PDB entry 5NBQ | X-ray diffraction, 3.18 A resolution | chains D and G of the 3 polymer chains in the assembly

[Chain D]
Molecule: Complement factor H
From: Homo sapiens
UniProtKB: P08603 (CFAH_HUMAN); residues 1104-1230 here = UniProt positions 1104-1230
Sequence (127 residues; row label = number of the first residue in the row):
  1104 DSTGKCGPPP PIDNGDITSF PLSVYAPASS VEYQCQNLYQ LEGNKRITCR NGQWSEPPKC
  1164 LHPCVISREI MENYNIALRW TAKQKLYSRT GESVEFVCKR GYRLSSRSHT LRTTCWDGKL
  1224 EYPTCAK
Cystine bridges: Cys1109-Cys1152, Cys1138-Cys1163, Cys1167-Cys1218, Cys1201-Cys1228
UniProt features mapped onto this chain:
  - natural variant: Asp1119 (D1119G: In CFHD), Val1134 (V1134G: In AHUS1), Tyr1142 (Y1142D: In AHUS1), Gln1143 (Q1143E: Confirmed at protein level), Trp1157 (W1157R: In AHUS1), Cys1163 (C1163W: In AHUS1), Ile1169 (I1169L: In AHUS1), Trp1183 (W1183C: In AHUS1; W1183L: In AHUS1; W1183R: In AHUS1), Thr1184 (T1184R: In CFHD), Leu1189 (L1189R: In AHUS1), Ser1191 (S1191L: In AHUS1), Gly1194 (G1194D: In AHUS1), 6 further natural variant entries in UniProt
  - mutagenesis: Arg1182 (R1182A: About 50% loss of C3b binding), Lys1186 (K1186A: About 20% loss of C3b binding), Lys1188 (K1188A: About 50% loss of C3b binding)

[Chain G]
Molecule: Outer surface protein E
From: Borreliella burgdorferi
UniProtKB: Q45001 (Q45001_BORBG); numbering as in UniProt (aligned over 42-170)
Sequence (129 residues; numbered 42 to 170; the number before each row is that of its first residue):
    42 SKFTVKIKNK DKSGNWTDLG DLVVRKEENG IDTGLNAGGH SATFFSLEEE VVNNFVKVMT
   102 EGGSFKTSLY YGYKEEQSVI NGIQNKEIIT KIEKIDGTEY ITFSGDKIKN SGDKVAEYAI
   162 SLEELKKNL

[Chain D / chain G interface]
Residue-residue contacts (44; chain D residue first):
  Leu1181(D) - Ser82(G)
  Arg1182(D) - Arg66(G)  hydrogen bond (backbone-side chain)
  Arg1182(D) - Glu68(G)  salt bridge
  Arg1182(D) - Asp73(G)  salt bridge
  Trp1183(D) - Val64(G)  hydrophobic
  Trp1183(D) - Arg66(G)
  Trp1183(D) - Asp73(G)
  Trp1183(D) - Thr74(G)
  Trp1183(D) - Gly75(G)
  Trp1183(D) - Asn77(G)  hydrogen bond (backbone-side chain)
  Trp1183(D) - Ser82(G)
  Trp1183(D) - Ala83(G)
  Trp1183(D) - Thr84(G)
  Thr1184(D) - Asn77(G)
  Thr1184(D) - Ser82(G)
  Lys1186(D) - Gly79(G)  hydrogen bond (side chain-backbone)
  Leu1189(D) - Gly79(G)
  Leu1189(D) - Gly80(G)
  Leu1189(D) - Ser82(G)
  Tyr1190(D) - Gly80(G)
  Ser1191(D) - Gly80(G)  hydrogen bond (side chain-backbone)
  Arg1192(D) - Lys115(G)
  Gly1194(D) - Lys115(G)
  Glu1195(D) - Ala78(G)
  Glu1195(D) - Gly80(G)
  Glu1195(D) - His81(G)  hydrogen bond (side chain-backbone)
  Glu1195(D) - Tyr114(G)  hydrogen bond
  Glu1195(D) - Lys115(G)  salt bridge
  Ser1196(D) - His81(G)
  Ser1196(D) - Ser82(G)  hydrogen bond (backbone-backbone)
  Ser1196(D) - Ala83(G)
  Ser1196(D) - Val120(G)
  Val1197(D) - Gly80(G)
  Val1197(D) - Ser82(G)
  Val1197(D) - Ala83(G)
  Glu1198(D) - Ser82(G)  hydrogen bond (backbone-backbone)
  Glu1198(D) - Ala83(G)
  Glu1198(D) - Thr84(G)  hydrogen bond
  Arg1215(D) - Ala83(G)
  Arg1215(D) - Thr84(G)  hydrogen bond (side chain-backbone)
  Arg1215(D) - Tyr112(G)
  Arg1215(D) - Val120(G)  hydrogen bond (side chain-backbone)
  Arg1215(D) - Ile121(G)
  Thr1217(D) - Ile121(G)

[Overview]
16 residues of chain D and 19 residues of chain G are in contact; the contacts include 11 hydrogen bonds and 3
salt bridges. Polar contacts include Arg1182(D)-Glu68(G), Arg1182(D)-Asp73(G) and Glu1195(D)-Lys115(G). From
UniProt: 3 mutagenesis sites on chain D.
Chain D is Complement factor H (Homo sapiens) and chain G is Outer surface protein E (Borreliella
burgdorferi); the structure, The structure of the tripartite complex between OspE, the C-terminal domains of
factor H and C3dg, was determined by X-ray diffraction.
